PDB entry 3I7N | X-ray diffraction, 2.80 A resolution | chains A and B

# Chain A
Protein: DNA damage-binding protein 1
Source organism: Homo sapiens
UniProt: Q16531 (DDB1_HUMAN); residue numbers follow UniProt; this construct covers 1-1140
Chain sequence (1143 residues; row label = number of the first residue in the row; numbers below 1 keep their minus sign (Gly-2 is residue -2)):
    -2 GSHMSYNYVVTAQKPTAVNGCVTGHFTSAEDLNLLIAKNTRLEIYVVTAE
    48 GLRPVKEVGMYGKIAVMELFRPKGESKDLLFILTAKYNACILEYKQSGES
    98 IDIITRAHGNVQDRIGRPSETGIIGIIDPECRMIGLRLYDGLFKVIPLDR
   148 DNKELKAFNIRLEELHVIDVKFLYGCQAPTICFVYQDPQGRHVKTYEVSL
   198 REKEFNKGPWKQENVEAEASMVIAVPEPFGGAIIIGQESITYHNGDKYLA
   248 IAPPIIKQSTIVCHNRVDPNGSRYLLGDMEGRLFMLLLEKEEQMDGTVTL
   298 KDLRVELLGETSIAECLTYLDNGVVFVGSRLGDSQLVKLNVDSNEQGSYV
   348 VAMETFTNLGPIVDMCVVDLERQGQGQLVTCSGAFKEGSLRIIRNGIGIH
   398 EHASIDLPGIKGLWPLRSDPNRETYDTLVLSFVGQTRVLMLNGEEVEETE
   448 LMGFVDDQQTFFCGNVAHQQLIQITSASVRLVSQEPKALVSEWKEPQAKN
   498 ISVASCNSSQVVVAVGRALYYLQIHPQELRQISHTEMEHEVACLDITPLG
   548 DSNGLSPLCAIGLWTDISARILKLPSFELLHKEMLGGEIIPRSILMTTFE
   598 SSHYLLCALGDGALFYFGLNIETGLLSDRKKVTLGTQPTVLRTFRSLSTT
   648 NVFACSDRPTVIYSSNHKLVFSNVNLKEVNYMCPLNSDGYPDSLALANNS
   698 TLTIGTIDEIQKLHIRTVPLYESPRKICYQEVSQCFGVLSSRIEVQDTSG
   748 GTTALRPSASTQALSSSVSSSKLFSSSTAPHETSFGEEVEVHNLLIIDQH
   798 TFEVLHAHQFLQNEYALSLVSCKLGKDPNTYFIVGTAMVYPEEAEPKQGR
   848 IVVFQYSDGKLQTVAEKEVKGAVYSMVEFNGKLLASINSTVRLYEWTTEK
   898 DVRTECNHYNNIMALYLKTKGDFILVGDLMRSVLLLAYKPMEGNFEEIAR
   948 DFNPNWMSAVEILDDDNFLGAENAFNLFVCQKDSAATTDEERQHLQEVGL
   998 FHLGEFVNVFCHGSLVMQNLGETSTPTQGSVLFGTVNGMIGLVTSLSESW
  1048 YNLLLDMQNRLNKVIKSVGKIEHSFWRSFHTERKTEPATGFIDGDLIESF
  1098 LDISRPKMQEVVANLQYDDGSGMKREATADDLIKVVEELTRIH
Disordered / not traced: -2 to 0, 774-782, 1016-1022, 1112-1121
Sequence notes: expression tag (-2 to 0)
Disulfide bonds: Cys18-Cys313
Reported in the primary citation:
  - mutagenesis - A381E/F382D: decreased binding to SV5-V
  - mutagenesis - A381E/F382D: unchanged binding to Trpc4AP

# Chain B
Protein: WD and tetratricopeptide repeats protein 1
UniProt: Q8N5D0 (WDTC1_HUMAN); numbering as in UniProt (aligned over 5-17)
Chain sequence (13 residues; numbered 5 to 17; the number before each row is that of its first residue):
     5 NITRDLIRRQIKE

# Chain A / chain B interface
Contacting residue pairs (36; chain A residue first):
  Lys60(A) with Lys16(B)
  Arg327(A) with Ile15(B), hydrogen bond (side chain-backbone); Lys16(B); Glu17(B), hydrogen bond (side chain-backbone)
  Leu328(A) with Ile15(B), hydrophobic
  Pro358(A) with Ile15(B), hydrophobic
  Val360(A) with Ile15(B), hydrophobic
  Ala381(A) with Ile15(B), hydrophobic
  Arg722(A) with Ile11(B)
  Glu787(A) with Arg8(B), salt bridge
  Tyr812(A) with Arg8(B), hydrogen bond; Ile11(B), hydrophobic
  Leu814(A) with Thr7(B); Ile11(B), hydrophobic
  Val836(A) with Asn5(B); Arg8(B)
  Tyr837(A) with Asn5(B), hydrogen bond (backbone-side chain)
  Glu840(A) with Asn5(B), hydrogen bond (backbone-side chain)
  Ala841(A) with Asn5(B); Ile6(B), hydrogen bond (backbone-backbone)
  Pro843(A) with Asn5(B); Thr7(B)
  Tyr871(A) with Ile6(B); Thr7(B), hydrogen bond
  Met910(A) with Ile6(B), hydrophobic; Leu10(B), hydrophobic
  Leu912(A) with Arg13(B)
  Tyr913(A) with Arg13(B), hydrogen bond
  Met954(A) with Arg13(B), hydrogen bond (backbone-side chain)
  Ser955(A) with Arg13(B)
  Phe972(A) with Lys16(B)
  Phe1003(A) with Arg13(B)
  Asn1005(A) with Gln14(B), hydrogen bond (side chain-backbone)
  Val1033(A) with Gln14(B); Lys16(B)
  Asn1034(A) with Lys16(B)
Other interface residues (no listed pair), chain A (33 interface residues in all): Gly380, Pro838, Glu842, Ala869, Leu926, Trp953, Glu1002

# Summary
Chain A and chain B form an interface of 33 and 11 residues respectively; the contacts include 10 hydrogen
bonds and 1 salt bridge. Polar pairs include Glu787(A)-Arg8(B), Arg327(A)-Ile15(B) and Arg327(A)-Glu17(B).
From the paper: A381E/F382D of chain A reduce binding to SV5-V; A381E/F382D of chain A leave binding to
Trpc4AP unchanged.
Here chain A is DNA damage-binding protein 1 (Homo sapiens) and chain B is WD and tetratricopeptide repeats
protein 1. Entry 3I7N (Crystal Structure of DDB1 in Complex with the H-Box Motif of WDTC1) was determined by
X-ray diffraction (same publication as 3I7H, 3I7K, 3I7L, 3I7O, 3I7P, 3I89, 3I8C and 3I8E).
